2OKG - chains A and B; structure by X-ray diffraction, 1.65 A resolution.

Chain A (and B):
Molecule: Central glycolytic gene regulator
Organism: Bacillus subtilis
Notes: fragment: C-terminal domain, residues 89-340; chain B of this document is another copy of the same molecule, construct and numbering; everything in this record applies to it too
UniProt: O32253 (CGGR_BACSU); residue numbers follow UniProt; this construct covers 89-340
Sequence (255 residues; numbered 86 to 340; the number before each row is that of its first residue):
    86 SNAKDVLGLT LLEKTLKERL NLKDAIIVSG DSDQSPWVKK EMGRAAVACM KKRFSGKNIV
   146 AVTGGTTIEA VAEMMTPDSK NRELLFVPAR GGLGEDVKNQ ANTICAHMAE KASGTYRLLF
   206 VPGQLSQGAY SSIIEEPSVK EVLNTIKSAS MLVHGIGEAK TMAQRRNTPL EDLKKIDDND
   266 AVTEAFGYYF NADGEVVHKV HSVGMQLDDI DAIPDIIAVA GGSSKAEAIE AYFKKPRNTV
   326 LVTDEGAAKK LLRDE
Disordered / not traced: 86, 180-182, 339-340 (chain B: 86-87, 339-340)
Modified positions: Mse127, Mse135, Mse159, Mse160, Mse193, Mse236, Mse247, Mse290 (selenomethionine; parent Met)
Construct notes: cloning artifact (86-88); modified residue (127, 135, 159-160, 193, 236, 247, 290)
From the paper describing this entry:
  - binding site for glyceraldehyde-3-phosphate: Glu269
  - conformationally variable residues (order/disorder transition): Ala174 to Asn184
  - self-association interface (contacts with another copy of this molecule): Ile111 to Lys137, Gly179 to Thr188, Tyr201 to Glu226

Interface between chain A and chain B:
Pairs across the interface - 30 pairs, chain A then chain B:
  Asn87(A) with Thr95(B); Glu98(B), hydrogen bond
  Ala88(A) with Glu98(B), hydrogen bond (backbone-side chain); Ile111(B), hydrophobic
  Lys89(A) with Ala88(B); Lys89(B)
  Val91(A) with Ala133(B)
  Leu92(A) with Ala130(B), hydrophobic; Ala133(B), hydrophobic
  Glu98(A) with Ala88(B)
  Ile111(A) with Ala88(B), hydrophobic
  Ile112(A) with Ala88(B)
  Ser114(A) with Glu126(B); Arg129(B)
  Gly115(A) with Arg129(B)
  Trp122(A) with Trp122(B); Lys125(B); Glu126(B), hydrogen bond; Arg129(B)
  Lys125(A) with Trp122(B)
  Glu126(A) with Ser114(B); Trp122(B), hydrogen bond
  Arg129(A) with Leu92(B); Ser114(B); Gly115(B); Trp122(B)
  Ala133(A) with Val91(B); Leu92(B), hydrophobic
  Cys134(A) with Val91(B), hydrophobic
  Lys137(A) with Val91(B)
Interface residues without a listed pair, chain A (21 interface residues in all): Val113, Val123, Ala130, Mse159
Interface residues without a listed pair, chain B (21 interface residues in all): Asp90, Ile112, Val123, Cys134, Lys137, Mse159

In short:
Chain A and chain B each contribute 21 residues to their interface; the contacts include 4 hydrogen bonds.
Polar contacts include Asn87(A)-Glu98(B), Ala88(A)-Glu98(B) and Trp122(A)-Glu126(B). From the paper: a binding
site for glyceraldehyde-3-phosphate at Glu269(A); conformational variability at Ala174(A).
Chain A and chain B are both Central glycolytic gene regulator (Bacillus subtilis); the structure, Structure
of effector binding domain of central glycolytic gene regulator (CggR) from B. subtilis, was determined by
X-ray diffraction (same publication as 3BXE, 3BXG and 3BXH).
